Entry 6WXL (electron microscopy, 2.76 A resolution); this record covers chains A and L of the 12 polymer chains in the assembly.

== Chain A ==
Name: Hemagglutinin HA1 chain
From: Influenza A virus (A/Shanghai/JS01/2013(H7N9))
UniProt: A0A067Y6L0 (A0A067Y6L0_9INFA); the construct lacks a stretch of the UniProt sequence and is renumbered around it, so the offset changes along the chain: 11-141 = UniProt 19-149; 143-158 = UniProt 150-165; 159-263 = UniProt 168-272; 265-276 = UniProt 273-284; 1 more segments
Sequence (321 residues; numbered 11 to 330 plus 3 insertion-coded residues; 2 numbers in that range are skipped by the numbering (no residue carries them; nothing is unmodelled there); the number before each row is that of its first residue; a row labelled like 158A-158B holds insertion residues (158A, then the next letters in order)):
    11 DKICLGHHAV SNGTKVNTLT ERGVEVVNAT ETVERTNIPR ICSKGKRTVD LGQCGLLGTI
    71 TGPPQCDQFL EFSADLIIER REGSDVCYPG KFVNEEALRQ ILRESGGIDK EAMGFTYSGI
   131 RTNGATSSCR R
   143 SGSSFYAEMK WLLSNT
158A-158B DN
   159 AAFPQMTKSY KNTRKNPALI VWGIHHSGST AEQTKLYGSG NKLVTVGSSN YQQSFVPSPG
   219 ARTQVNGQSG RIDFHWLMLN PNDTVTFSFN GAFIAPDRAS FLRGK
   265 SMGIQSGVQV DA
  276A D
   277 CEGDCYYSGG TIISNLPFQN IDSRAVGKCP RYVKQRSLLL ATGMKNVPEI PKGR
Not modelled in the structure: 326-330
Disulfides: Cys-52/Cys-277, Cys-64/Cys-76, Cys-97/Cys-139, Cys-281/Cys-305
Covalently attached groups: N-acetylglucosamine (NAG) linked to Asn-38
Sequence notes: conflict Ser-138 (Ala146 in A0A067Y6L0), Val-214 (Ala223 in A0A067Y6L0), Tyr-283 (His292 in A0A067Y6L0)
From the paper describing this entry:
  - post-translational modification sites: Asn-38

== Chain L ==
Name: 1D12 Light chain
From: Homo sapiens
Sequence (221 residues; numbered 1 to 214 plus 7 insertion-coded residues; the number before each row is that of its first residue; a row labelled like 27A-27E holds insertion residues (27A, then the next letters in order)):
     1 DIVMTQSPLS LSVTPGEPAS ISCRSSH
27A-27E SLLHL
    28 NGYNYLDWYL QKPGQSPQLL IYLGSNRASG VPDRFSGSGS GTDFTLKISR VEAEDVGIYY
    88 CMQALRTP
95A-95B PG
    96 LTFGGGTKVD IKRTVAAPSV FIFPPSEDQV KSGTVSVVCL LNNFYPREAS VKWKVDGALK
   156 TGNSQESVTE QDSKDNTYSL SSTLTLSSTE YQSHKVYACE VTHQGLSSPV TKSFNRGEC
Not modelled in the structure: 108-214
Disulfides: Cys-23/Cys-88
Ligand contacts: N-acetylglucosamine (NAG; 2-acetamido-2-deoxy-beta-D-glucopyranose): Asn-28, Gly-29, Tyr-30

== Interface between chain A and chain L ==
Residue-residue contacts - 10 pairs, chain A then chain L:
  Thr-40(A) with Leu-27E(L), hydrogen bond (side chain-backbone)
  Glu-41(A) with Leu-27E(L)
  Asp-276A(A) with Arg-24(L), hydrogen bond (backbone-side chain)
  Glu-278(A) with Ser-26(L), hydrogen bond; His-27(L)
  Asn-291(A) with Ser-27A(L), hydrogen bond (side chain-backbone); Leu-27C(L), hydrogen bond (side chain-backbone); Leu-92(L); Arg-93(L), hydrogen bond
  Leu-292(A) with Leu-27E(L), hydrophobic
Other interface residues (no listed pair), chain L (9 interface residues in all): Leu-27B
From the paper, about this interface:
  - pairs named by the authors: Asn-291(A)/Arg-93(L) (hydrogen bond)
  - epitope / paratope residues, chain A: Asn-291(A)

== Summary ==
6 residues of chain A and 9 residues of chain L are in contact; the contacts include 6 hydrogen bonds. Polar
contacts include Thr-40(A)/Leu-27E(L), Asp-276A(A)/Arg-24(L) and Glu-278(A)/Ser-26(L). The paper describes a
hydrogen bond between Asn-291(A) and Arg-93(L). Chain L binds N-acetylglucosamine. The paper reports the
epitope/paratope residue Asn-291(A); a modification site at Asn-38(A).
Chain A is Hemagglutinin HA1 chain (Influenza A virus (A/Shanghai/JS01/2013(H7N9))) and chain L is 1D12 Light
chain (Homo sapiens); the structure, Cryo-EM structure of the VRC315 clinical trial, vaccine-elicited, human
antibody 1D12 in complex with an H7 ..., was determined by electron microscopy.
